PDB entry 3CG3 | X-ray diffraction, 1.80 A resolution | chain A

Chain A:
Molecule: UPF0100 protein PH0151
Organism: Pyrococcus horikoshii
Reference sequence: O57890 (Y151_PYRHO); residues 23-339 here = UniProt positions 23-339
Chain sequence (320 residues; numbered 20 to 339; the number before each row is that of its first residue):
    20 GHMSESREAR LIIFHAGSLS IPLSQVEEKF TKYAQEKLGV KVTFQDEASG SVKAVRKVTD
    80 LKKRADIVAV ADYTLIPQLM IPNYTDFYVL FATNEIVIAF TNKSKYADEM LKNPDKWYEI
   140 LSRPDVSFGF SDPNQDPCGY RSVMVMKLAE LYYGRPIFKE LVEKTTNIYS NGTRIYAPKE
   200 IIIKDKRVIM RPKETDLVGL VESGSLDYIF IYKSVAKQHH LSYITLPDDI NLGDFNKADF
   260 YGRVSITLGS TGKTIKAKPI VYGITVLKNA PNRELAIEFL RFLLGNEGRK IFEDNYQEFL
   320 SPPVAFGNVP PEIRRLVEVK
Disordered / not traced: 20-24
Differences from the reference sequence: expression tag (20-22)
Small-molecule neighbours: tungstate(VI)ion (WO4): Ala-35, Gly-36, Ser-37, Leu-38, Ser-68, Gly-69, Ser-70, Ala-90, Asp-155, Pro-156, Cys-157, Arg-160, Lys-212, Glu-213, Tyr-231
Curated features (UniProtKB/Swiss-Prot):
  - binding site (molybdate): Gly-36, Ser-37, Ser-70, Asp-155 to Cys-157, Glu-213, Tyr-231
  - binding site (tungstate): Gly-36, Ser-37, Ser-70, Asp-155 to Cys-157, Glu-213, Tyr-231

Overview:
Ligands of chain A: tungstate(VI)ion. From UniProt: 8 molybdate-binding residues and 8 tungstate-binding
residues.
Chain A is UPF0100 protein PH0151 (Pyrococcus horikoshii); the structure, Crystal structure of P. horikoshii
periplasmic binding protein ModA/WtpA with bound tungstate, was determined by X-ray diffraction (same
publication as 3CFX, 3CFZ, 3CG1 and 3CIJ).
